Entry 9FA7 (electron microscopy, 4.00 A resolution); this record covers chains A and B of the 4 polymer chains in the assembly.

[Chain A]
Name: Integrator complex subunit 13
From: Homo sapiens
UniProt: Q9NVM9 (INT13_HUMAN); residues 1-706 here = UniProt positions 1-706
Chain sequence (706 residues; each row starts with the number of its first residue):
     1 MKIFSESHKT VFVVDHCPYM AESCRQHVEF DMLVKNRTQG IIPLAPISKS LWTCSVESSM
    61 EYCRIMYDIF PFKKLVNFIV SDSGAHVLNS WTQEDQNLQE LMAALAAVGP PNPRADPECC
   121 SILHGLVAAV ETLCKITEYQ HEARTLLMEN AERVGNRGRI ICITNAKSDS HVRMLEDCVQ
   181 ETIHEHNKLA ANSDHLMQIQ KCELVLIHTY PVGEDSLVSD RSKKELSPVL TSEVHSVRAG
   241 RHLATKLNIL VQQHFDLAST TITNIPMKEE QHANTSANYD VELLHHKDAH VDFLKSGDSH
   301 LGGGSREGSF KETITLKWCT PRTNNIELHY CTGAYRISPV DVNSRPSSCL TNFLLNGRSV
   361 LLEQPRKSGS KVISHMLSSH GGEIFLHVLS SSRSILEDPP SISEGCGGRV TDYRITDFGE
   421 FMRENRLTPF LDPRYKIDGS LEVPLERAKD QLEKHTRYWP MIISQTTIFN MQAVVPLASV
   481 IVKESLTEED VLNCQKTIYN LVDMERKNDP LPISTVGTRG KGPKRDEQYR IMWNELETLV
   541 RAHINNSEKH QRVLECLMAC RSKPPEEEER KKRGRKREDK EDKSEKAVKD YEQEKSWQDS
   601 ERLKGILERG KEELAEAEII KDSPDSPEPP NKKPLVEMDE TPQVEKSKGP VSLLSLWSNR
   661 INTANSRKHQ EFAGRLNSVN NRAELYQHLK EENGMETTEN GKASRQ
Not modelled in the structure: 34-40, 268-278, 295-311, 366-369, 515-522, 565-706
Curated features (UniProtKB/Swiss-Prot):
  - motif: Lys572 to Asp582 (Nuclear localization signal (NLS))
  - modified residue (Phosphoserine): Ser623, Ser626, Ser678
  - cross-link: Lys611 (Glycyl lysine isopeptide (Lys-Gly) (interchain with G-Cter in SUMO2))
  - natural variant: Ser227 (S227P: In a colorectal cancer sample)
  - mutagenesis: Leu123 to Val127 (Abolished interaction with transcription factor ZNF655), Met174 to Cys178 (Abolished interaction with transcription factor ZNF655), Arg345 to Phe353 (Abolished interaction with transcription factors), Arg577 to Asp582 (Loss of nuclear location. Location is mainly cytoplasmic or diffuse. Loss of Dynein recruitment to nuclear envelope)

[Chain B]
Name: Integrator complex subunit 14
From: Homo sapiens
UniProt: Q96SY0 (INT14_HUMAN); numbering as in UniProt (aligned over 1-518)
Chain sequence (518 residues; each row starts with the number of its first residue):
     1 MPTVVVMDVS LSMTRPVSIE GSEEYQRKHL AAHGLTMLFE HMATNYKLEF TALVVFSSLW
    61 ELMVPFTRDY NTLQEALSNM DDYDKTCLES ALVGVCNIVQ QEWGGAIPCQ VVLVTDGCLG
   121 IGRGSLRHSL ATQNQRSESN RFPLPFPFPS KLYIMCMANL EELQSTDSLE CLERLIDLNN
   181 GEGQIFTIDG PLCLKNVQSM FGKLIDLAYT PFHAVLKCGH LTADVQVFPR PEPFVVDEEI
   241 DPIPKVINTD LEIVGFIDIA DISSPPVLSR HLVLPIALNK EGDEVGTGIT DDNEDENSAN
   301 QIAGKIPNFC VLLHGSLKVE GMVAIVQLGP EWHGMLYSQA DSKKKSNLMM SLFEPGPEPL
   361 PWLGKMAQLG PISDAKENPY GEDDNKSPFP LQPKNKRSYA QNVTVWIKPS GLQTDVQKIL
   421 RNARKLPEKT QTFYKELNRL RKAALAFGFL DLLKGVADML ERECTLLPET AHPDAAFQLT
   481 HAAQQLKLAS TGTSEYAAYD QNITPLHTDF SGSSTERI
Not modelled in the structure: 1, 279-296, 340-342, 508-518
Curated features (UniProtKB/Swiss-Prot):
  - binding site (Mg(2+)): Ser10, Ser12, Thr86
  - modified residue: Lys418 (N6-acetyllysine)
  - mutagenesis: Asp8 to Ser12 (Abolished interaction with INTS10), Leu11 to Arg15 (Abolished interaction with INTS10)

[How chain A and chain B interact]
Residue-residue contacts (185):
  Lys2(A) - Asp237(B)
  Lys2(A) - Glu239(B)
  Phe30(A) - Leu412(B)  hydrophobic
  Phe30(A) - Val416(B)
  Asp31(A) - Met459(B)
  Met32(A) - Gln417(B)
  Leu44(A) - Asp458(B)
  Ile47(A) - Phe449(B)  hydrophobic
  Ile47(A) - Asp451(B)
  Lys49(A) - Trp406(B)  hydrogen bond (side chain-backbone)
  Trp52(A) - Phe447(B)
  Trp52(A) - Gly448(B)
  Thr53(A) - Phe447(B)  hydrogen bond (side chain-backbone)
  Thr53(A) - Gly448(B)
  Thr53(A) - Phe449(B)
  Glu57(A) - Trp406(B)
  Glu57(A) - Ile407(B)  hydrogen bond (side chain-backbone)
  Glu57(A) - Phe447(B)
  Glu61(A) - Ile407(B)
  Arg64(A) - Ser398(B)  hydrogen bond
  Asp68(A) - Ser398(B)  hydrogen bond
  Pro71(A) - Arg397(B)
  Asn97(A) - Asn395(B)  hydrogen bond
  Gln99(A) - Gln401(B)  hydrogen bond
  Met102(A) - Ala446(B)
  Met102(A) - Phe447(B)  hydrophobic
  Met102(A) - Tyr499(B)
  Ala103(A) - Tyr499(B)  hydrophobic
  Leu105(A) - Ala446(B)
  Ala106(A) - Leu445(B)
  Ala106(A) - Ala446(B)  hydrophobic
  Arg153(A) - Glu239(B)
  Ala244(A) - Ile407(B)  hydrophobic
  Leu294(A) - Gln100(B)  hydrogen bond (backbone-side chain)
  Glu327(A) - Ser263(B)
  Leu328(A) - Ile259(B)  hydrophobic
  Leu328(A) - Ser263(B)
  Leu328(A) - Pro265(B)
  Leu328(A) - Met335(B)  hydrophobic
  Leu328(A) - Tyr337(B)  hydrophobic
  His329(A) - Ser264(B)
  Tyr330(A) - Val267(B)  hydrophobic
  Tyr330(A) - Arg270(B)
  Cys331(A) - Ser264(B)
  Cys331(A) - Pro265(B)
  Cys331(A) - Pro266(B)
  Cys331(A) - Val267(B)  hydrogen bond (backbone-backbone)
  Thr332(A) - Val267(B)
  Ala334(A) - Pro266(B)
  Arg336(A) - Pro361(B)
  Ile337(A) - Tyr399(B)
  Pro339(A) - Tyr399(B)
  Asn343(A) - Val403(B)
  Asn343(A) - Val405(B)
  Leu355(A) - Ala400(B)  hydrophobic
  His380(A) - Ser263(B)  hydrogen bond
  His380(A) - Trp362(B)
  Gly381(A) - Pro390(B)
  Gly381(A) - Gln392(B)
  Gly381(A) - Pro393(B)
  Gly381(A) - Lys396(B)
  Gly382(A) - Lys396(B)
  Gly382(A) - Arg397(B)
  Gly382(A) - Tyr399(B)
  Glu383(A) - Arg397(B)  salt bridge
  Glu383(A) - Tyr399(B)
  Ile384(A) - Tyr399(B)  hydrogen bond (backbone-side chain)
  Phe385(A) - Trp362(B)  hydrophobic
  His387(A) - Ser264(B)  hydrogen bond (side chain-backbone)
  Ser392(A) - Trp103(B)  hydrogen bond (side chain-backbone)
  Arg393(A) - Phe50(B)
  Arg393(A) - Trp103(B)
  Ser394(A) - Arg270(B)
  Ile395(A) - Pro2(B)
  Ile395(A) - Phe50(B)
  Ile395(A) - Arg68(B)
  Ile395(A) - Trp103(B)  hydrophobic
  Ile395(A) - Ile107(B)  hydrophobic
  Ile395(A) - Pro229(B)  hydrophobic
  Leu396(A) - Phe228(B)  hydrophobic
  Leu396(A) - Pro229(B)
  Leu396(A) - Arg270(B)
  Leu396(A) - Leu272(B)  hydrophobic
  Glu397(A) - Arg68(B)  hydrogen bond (backbone-side chain)
  Pro399(A) - Leu272(B)  hydrophobic
  Pro399(A) - Lys345(B)
  Pro400(A) - Leu48(B)  hydrophobic
  Pro400(A) - Leu274(B)  hydrophobic
  Pro400(A) - Asn347(B)
  Ser401(A) - Lys345(B)
  Ile402(A) - Val311(B)  hydrophobic
  Ile402(A) - His314(B)
  Ile402(A) - Asn347(B)
  Cys406(A) - Pro275(B)
  Cys406(A) - Ala277(B)
  Cys406(A) - Ala303(B)
  Cys406(A) - Asn308(B)
  Cys406(A) - Val311(B)
  Gly407(A) - Ala303(B)  hydrogen bond (backbone-backbone)
  Gly407(A) - Gly304(B)
  Gly407(A) - Ile306(B)
  Gly407(A) - Val311(B)
  Gly408(A) - Gly304(B)
  Arg409(A) - Gly304(B)  hydrogen bond (backbone-backbone)
  Val410(A) - Gly304(B)
  Val410(A) - Lys305(B)
  Tyr413(A) - Pro307(B)
  Tyr413(A) - Asn308(B)  hydrogen bond (side chain-backbone)
  Tyr413(A) - Val311(B)  hydrophobic
  Tyr413(A) - Leu312(B)  hydrophobic
  Arg414(A) - Leu312(B)
  Ile415(A) - Gly315(B)
  Ile415(A) - Ser316(B)
  Phe418(A) - Leu312(B)  hydrophobic
  Phe418(A) - Leu313(B)  hydrophobic
  Phe418(A) - Ser316(B)
  Gly419(A) - Ser316(B)
  Gly419(A) - Glu320(B)
  Met422(A) - Phe256(B)  hydrophobic
  Met422(A) - Ser316(B)  hydrogen bond
  Met422(A) - Leu317(B)  hydrophobic
  Met422(A) - Glu320(B)
  Met422(A) - Met322(B)  hydrophobic
  Arg423(A) - Glu320(B)  salt bridge
  Glu424(A) - Ile372(B)
  Asn425(A) - Phe256(B)
  Arg426(A) - Phe256(B)
  Arg426(A) - Gly370(B)
  Arg426(A) - Pro371(B)
  Arg426(A) - Ile372(B)
  Arg426(A) - Tyr380(B)
  Leu427(A) - Gly255(B)
  Leu427(A) - Phe256(B)  hydrogen bond (backbone-backbone)
  Leu427(A) - Leu369(B)  hydrophobic
  Leu427(A) - Gly370(B)
  Leu427(A) - Tyr380(B)  hydrogen bond (backbone-side chain)
  Leu427(A) - Phe389(B)
  Thr428(A) - Gln368(B)
  Thr428(A) - Leu369(B)
  Thr428(A) - Gly370(B)  hydrogen bond (backbone-backbone)
  Thr428(A) - Pro371(B)
  Thr428(A) - Ile372(B)
  Thr428(A) - Pro379(B)
  Thr428(A) - Pro388(B)
  Pro429(A) - Gln368(B)
  Pro429(A) - Leu369(B)  hydrophobic
  Pro429(A) - Pro388(B)
  Pro429(A) - Phe389(B)
  Pro429(A) - Leu391(B)  hydrophobic
  Phe430(A) - Gln368(B)  hydrogen bond (backbone-backbone)
  Phe430(A) - Pro371(B)
  Phe430(A) - Asp374(B)
  Phe430(A) - Ala375(B)
  Val443(A) - Ala367(B)
  Pro444(A) - Ala367(B)
  Pro444(A) - Leu369(B)
  Pro444(A) - Gly370(B)
  Pro444(A) - Pro371(B)
  Leu445(A) - Val254(B)  hydrophobic
  Leu445(A) - Gln327(B)
  Leu445(A) - His333(B)
  Leu445(A) - Met366(B)
  Leu445(A) - Ala367(B)
  Leu445(A) - Leu369(B)  hydrogen bond (backbone-backbone)
  Arg447(A) - Pro371(B)
  Arg447(A) - Asp374(B)  salt bridge
  Ala448(A) - Val254(B)
  Ala448(A) - Pro371(B)  hydrophobic
  Lys449(A) - Glu252(B)
  Lys449(A) - Val254(B)
  Lys449(A) - Gln327(B)  hydrogen bond
  Gln451(A) - Pro371(B)
  Gln451(A) - Ser373(B)  hydrogen bond
  Leu452(A) - Ile253(B)
  Leu452(A) - Val254(B)
  Leu452(A) - Phe256(B)  hydrophobic
  Glu453(A) - Gly219(B)
  Glu453(A) - His220(B)
  Thr456(A) - Cys218(B)
  Thr456(A) - Gly219(B)
  Thr456(A) - His220(B)  hydrogen bond (side chain-backbone)
  Trp459(A) - Leu221(B)
  Met461(A) - Leu221(B)  hydrophobic
  Met461(A) - Asn308(B)
  Met461(A) - Leu312(B)  hydrophobic
Interface residues without a listed pair, chain A (95 interface residues in all): Val28, Pro110, Ala143, Arg241, Gly333, Thr351, Met376, Asp398, Gly405, Phe421, Glu446, Ile462
Interface residues without a listed pair, chain B (108 interface residues in all): Phe66, Glu102, Gly104, Ile240, Ile257, Ile262, Ser269, Ile276, Phe309, Val319, Val323, Ser346, Pro409

[In short]
95 residues of chain A face 108 of chain B across their interface; the contacts include 26 hydrogen bonds and
3 salt bridges. Among the polar pairs are Glu383(A)-Arg397(B), Arg423(A)-Glu320(B) and Arg447(A)-Asp374(B).
Here chain A is Integrator complex subunit 13 and chain B is Integrator complex subunit 14, both from Homo
sapiens. Entry 9FA7 (Structure of the Integrator arm module containing subunits INTS10/13/14/15 (state 3)) was
determined by electron microscopy (same publication as 9EOC, 9EOF, 9EP1, 9EP4 and 9FA4).
